7V8I - chains C and E of the 4 polymer chains in the assembly; structure by electron microscopy, 3.60 A resolution.

# Chain C
Protein: Lipoprotein-releasing system transmembrane protein LolC
Source organism: Escherichia coli K-12
Reference sequence: P0ADC3 (LOLC_ECOLI); numbering as in UniProt (aligned over 1-399)
Sequence (399 residues; row label = number of the first residue in the row):
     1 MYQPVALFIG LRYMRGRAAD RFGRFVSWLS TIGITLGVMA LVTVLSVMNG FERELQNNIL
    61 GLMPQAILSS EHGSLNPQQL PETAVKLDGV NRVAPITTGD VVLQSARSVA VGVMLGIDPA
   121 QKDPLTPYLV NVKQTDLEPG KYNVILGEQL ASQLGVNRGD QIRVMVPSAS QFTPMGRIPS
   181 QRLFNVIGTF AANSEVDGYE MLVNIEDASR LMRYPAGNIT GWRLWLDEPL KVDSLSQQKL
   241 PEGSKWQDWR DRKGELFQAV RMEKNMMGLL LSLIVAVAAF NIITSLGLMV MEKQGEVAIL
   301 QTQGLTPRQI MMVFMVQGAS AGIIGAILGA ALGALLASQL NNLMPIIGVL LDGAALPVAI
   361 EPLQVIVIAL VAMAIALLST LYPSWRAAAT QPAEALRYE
Not modelled in the structure: 1, 398-399
Reported in the primary citation:
  - mutagenesis - M48D, F51D, L55D, V260D, E263A, E263D, E263F, E263K, E263Q, E263S: abolished growth

# Chain E
Protein: Lipoprotein-releasing system transmembrane protein LolE
Source organism: Escherichia coli K-12
Reference sequence: P75958 (LOLE_ECOLI); numbering as in UniProt (aligned over 1-414)
Sequence (414 residues; each row starts with the number of its first residue):
     1 MAMPLSLLIG LRFSRGRRRG GMVSLISVIS TIGIALGVAV LIVGLSAMNG FERELNNRIL
    61 AVVPHGEIEA VDQPWTNWQE ALDHVQKVPG IAAAAPYINF TGLVESGANL RAIQVKGVNP
   121 QQEQRLSALP SFVQGDAWRN FKAGEQQIII GKGVADALKV KQGDWVSIMI PNSNPEHKLM
   181 QPKRVRLHVA GILQLSGQLD HSFAMIPLAD AQQYLDMGSS VSGIALKMTD VFNANKLVRD
   241 AGEVTNSYVY IKSWIGTYGY MYRDIQMIRA IMYLAMVLVI GVACFNIVST LVMAVKDKSG
   301 DIAVLRTLGA KDGLIRAIFV WYGLLAGLFG SLCGVIIGVV VSLQLTPIIE WIEKLIGHQF
   361 LSSDIYFIDF LPSELHWLDV FYVLVTALLL SLLASWYPAR RASNIDPARV LSGQ
Not modelled in the structure: 1-5, 413-414
Reported in the primary citation:
  - mutagenesis - D264F, D264K, D264N: abolished growth

# Chain C / chain E interface
Residue-residue contacts (50):
  Arg17(C) with Ser412(E), hydrogen bond (side chain-backbone)
  Phe22(C) with Tyr397(E); Arg401(E)
  Val26(C) with Val292(E), hydrophobic
  Leu29(C) with Phe285(E), hydrophobic; Val288(E), hydrophobic
  Ile32(C) with Phe285(E), hydrophobic
  Leu36(C) with Leu278(E); Phe285(E), hydrophobic
  Ala40(C) with Leu278(E), hydrophobic
  Val44(C) with Ile271(E), hydrophobic
  Val47(C) with Met267(E), hydrophobic
  Phe51(C) with Tyr260(E)
  Glu54(C) with Tyr260(E)
  Asn58(C) with Tyr260(E), hydrogen bond
  Ile59(C) with Tyr260(E), hydrophobic
  Val109(C) with Ser173(E)
  Pro167(C) with Leu110(E)
  Glu195(C) with Thr257(E)
  Leu256(C) with Tyr258(E)
  Val260(C) with Met261(E), hydrophobic; Asp264(E)
  Arg261(C) with Asp264(E), salt bridge
  Glu263(C) with Phe51(E)
  Lys264(C) with Asp264(E)
  Met266(C) with Phe370(E), hydrophobic; Leu371(E), hydrophobic
  Met267(C) with Ala47(E); Phe51(E), hydrophobic
  Leu270(C) with Ala47(E), hydrophobic
  Leu271(C) with Ile268(E), hydrophobic
  Ile274(C) with Val40(E), hydrophobic; Met276(E), hydrophobic
  Val275(C) with Ala275(E), hydrophobic
  Val277(C) with Leu36(E); Val40(E), hydrophobic
  Ala278(C) with Val279(E), hydrophobic
  Asn281(C) with Gly33(E); Leu36(E)
  Ile282(C) with Val282(E), hydrophobic
  Thr284(C) with Ile29(E)
  Leu288(C) with Ile29(E), hydrophobic; Asn286(E)
  Val349(C) with Arg269(E), hydrogen bond (backbone-side chain)
  Leu350(C) with Gln266(E)
  Asp352(C) with Tyr262(E); Arg263(E), salt bridge; Gln266(E)
  Ala355(C) with Arg263(E)
  Arg386(C) with Met22(E)
Also at the interface, not in a pair above, chain C (43 interface residues in all): Met39, Val111, Pro179, Met291, Leu351
Also at the interface, not in a pair above, chain E (47 interface residues in all): Ile26, Ile32, Val43, Gly44, Met48, Arg58, Thr101, Gln114, Gly256, Met272, Ser289, Phe367

# Summary
The interface between chain C and chain E involves 43 residues on one side and 47 on the other, with 3
hydrogen bonds and 2 salt bridges. Among the polar pairs are Arg261(C)-Asp264(E), Asp352(C)-Arg263(E) and
Arg17(C)-Ser412(E). The paper reports that M48D, F51D and L55D of chain C, among others, abolish growth;
D264F, D264K and D264N of chain E abolish growth; 13 substitutions were tested in all.
Here chain C is Lipoprotein-releasing system transmembrane protein LolC and chain E is Lipoprotein-releasing
system transmembrane protein LolE, both from Escherichia coli K-12. Entry 7V8I (LolCD(E171Q)E with bound
AMPPNP in nanodiscs) was determined by electron microscopy (same publication as 7V8L and 7V8M).
